PDB entry 6UTV | X-ray diffraction, 3.45 A resolution | chains CCC and FFF of the 9 polymer chains in the assembly

# Chain CCC
Molecule: DNA-directed RNA polymerase subunit beta
Source organism: Escherichia coli K-12
Notes: EC 2.7.7.6
UniProtKB: P0A8V2 (RPOB_ECOLI); numbering as in UniProt (aligned over 1-1342)
Amino-acid sequence (1342 residues; each row starts with the number of its first residue):
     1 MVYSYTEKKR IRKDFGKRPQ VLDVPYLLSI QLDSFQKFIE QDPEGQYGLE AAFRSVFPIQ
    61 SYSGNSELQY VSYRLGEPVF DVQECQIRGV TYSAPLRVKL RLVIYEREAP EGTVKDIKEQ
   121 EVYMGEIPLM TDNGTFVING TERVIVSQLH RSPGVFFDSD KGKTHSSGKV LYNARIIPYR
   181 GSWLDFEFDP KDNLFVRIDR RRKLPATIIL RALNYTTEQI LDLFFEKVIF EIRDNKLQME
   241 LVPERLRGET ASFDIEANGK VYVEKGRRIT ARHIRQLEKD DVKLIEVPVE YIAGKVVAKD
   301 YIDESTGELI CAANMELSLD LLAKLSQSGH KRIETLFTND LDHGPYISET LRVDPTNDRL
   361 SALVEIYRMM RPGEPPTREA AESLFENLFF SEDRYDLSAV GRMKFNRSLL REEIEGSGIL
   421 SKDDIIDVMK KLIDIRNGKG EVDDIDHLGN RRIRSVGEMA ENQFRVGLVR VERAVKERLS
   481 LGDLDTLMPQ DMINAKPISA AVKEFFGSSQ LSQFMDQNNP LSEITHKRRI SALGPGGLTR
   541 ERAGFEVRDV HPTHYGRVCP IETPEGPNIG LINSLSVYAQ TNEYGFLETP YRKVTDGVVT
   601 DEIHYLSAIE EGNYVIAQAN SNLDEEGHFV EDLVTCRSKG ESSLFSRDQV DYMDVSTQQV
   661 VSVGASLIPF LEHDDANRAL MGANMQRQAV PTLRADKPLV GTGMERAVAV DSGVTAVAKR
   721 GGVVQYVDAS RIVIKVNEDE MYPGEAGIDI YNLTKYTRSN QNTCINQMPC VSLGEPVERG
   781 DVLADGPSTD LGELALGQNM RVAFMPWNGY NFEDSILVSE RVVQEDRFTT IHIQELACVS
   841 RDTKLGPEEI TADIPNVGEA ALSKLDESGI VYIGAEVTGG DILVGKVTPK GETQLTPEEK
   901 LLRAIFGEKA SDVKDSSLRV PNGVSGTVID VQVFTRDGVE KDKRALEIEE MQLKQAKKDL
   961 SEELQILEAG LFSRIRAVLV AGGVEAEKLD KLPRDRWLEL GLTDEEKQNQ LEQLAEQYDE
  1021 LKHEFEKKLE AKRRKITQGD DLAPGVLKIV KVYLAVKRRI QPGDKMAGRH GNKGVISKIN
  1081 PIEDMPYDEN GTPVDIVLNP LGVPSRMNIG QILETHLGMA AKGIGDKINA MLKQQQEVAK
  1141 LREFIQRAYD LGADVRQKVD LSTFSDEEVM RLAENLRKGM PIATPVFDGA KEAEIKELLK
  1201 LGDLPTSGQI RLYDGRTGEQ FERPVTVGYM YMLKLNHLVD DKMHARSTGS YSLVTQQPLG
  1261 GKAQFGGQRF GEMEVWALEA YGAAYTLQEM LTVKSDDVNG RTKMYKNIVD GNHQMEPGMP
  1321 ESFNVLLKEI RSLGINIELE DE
Disordered / not traced: 1

# Chain FFF
Molecule: RNA polymerase sigma factor RpoS
Source organism: Escherichia coli K-12
UniProtKB: P13445 (RPOS_ECOLI); numbering as in UniProt (aligned over 1-328)
Amino-acid sequence (336 residues; numbered 1 to 336; the number before each row is that of its first residue):
     1 MGQNTLKVHD LNEDAEFDEN GVEVFDEKAL VEEEPSDNDL AEEELLSQGA TQRVLDATQL
    61 YLGEIGYSPL LTAEEEVYFA RRALRGDVAS RRRMIESNLR LVVKIARRYG NRGLALLDLI
   121 EEGNLGLIRA VEKFDPERGF RFSTYATWWI RQTIERAIMN QTRTIRLPIH IVKELNVYLR
   181 TARELSHKLD HEPSAEEIAE QLDKPVDDVS RMLRLNERIT SVDTPLGGDS EKALLDILAD
   241 EKENGPEDTT QDDDMKQSIV KWLFELNAKQ REVLARRFGL LGYEAATLED VGREIGLTRE
   301 RVRQIQVEGL RRLREILQTQ GLNIEALFLE HHHHHH
Disordered / not traced: 1-52, 330-336
Sequence notes: conflict Gly-2 (Ser in P13445), Glu-33 (Gln in P13445); expression tag (329-336)

# Chain CCC / chain FFF interface
Contacting residue pairs (75):
  Pro-95(CCC) with Asp-190(FFF)
  Val-122(CCC) with His-187(FFF)
  Tyr-123(CCC) with Ser-186(FFF); His-187(FFF), hydrogen bond (backbone-side chain); Asp-190(FFF), hydrogen bond (side chain-backbone)
  Glu-126(CCC) with Asp-190(FFF); His-191(FFF)
  Pro-372(CCC) with Val-54(FFF)
  Gly-373(CCC) with Val-54(FFF)
  Glu-477(CCC) with Arg-108(FFF), salt bridge
  Leu-481(CCC) with Arg-108(FFF)
  Gln-490(CCC) with His-187(FFF); Lys-188(FFF)
  Ile-493(CCC) with His-187(FFF)
  Ala-495(CCC) with His-187(FFF)
  Lys-496(CCC) with Arg-183(FFF)
  Arg-540(CCC) with Asp-229(FFF), salt bridge
  Asp-842(CCC) with Arg-214(FFF), hydrogen bond (backbone-side chain)
  Asn-856(CCC) with Phe-328(FFF); Leu-329(FFF), hydrogen bond (side chain-backbone)
  Gly-858(CCC) with Phe-328(FFF)
  Thr-896(CCC) with Lys-256(FFF)
  Pro-897(CCC) with Phe-278(FFF); Gly-279(FFF)
  Glu-898(CCC) with Lys-256(FFF); Ile-259(FFF); Leu-280(FFF)
  Lys-900(CCC) with Arg-277(FFF); Phe-278(FFF)
  Leu-901(CCC) with Phe-278(FFF), hydrophobic; Leu-280(FFF), hydrophobic; Leu-310(FFF), hydrophobic
  Leu-902(CCC) with Met-255(FFF), hydrophobic
  Ile-905(CCC) with Leu-310(FFF), hydrophobic; Leu-313(FFF), hydrophobic
  Phe-906(CCC) with Asn-323(FFF); Leu-327(FFF), hydrophobic
  Glu-908(CCC) with Leu-327(FFF)
  Arg-936(CCC) with Ser-210(FFF)
  Asp-937(CCC) with Glu-196(FFF)
  Asp-1041(CCC) with Ser-194(FFF), hydrogen bond
  Pro-1044(CCC) with Arg-214(FFF); Glu-217(FFF)
  Gly-1045(CCC) with Arg-214(FFF)
  Thr-1248(CCC) with Pro-246(FFF); Glu-247(FFF)
  Ser-1250(CCC) with Ala-239(FFF)
  Tyr-1251(CCC) with Ala-239(FFF); Asp-240(FFF), hydrogen bond (backbone-backbone); Pro-246(FFF)
  Ser-1252(CCC) with Leu-235(FFF); Leu-238(FFF); Asp-240(FFF)
  Leu-1253(CCC) with Leu-235(FFF), hydrophobic; Leu-238(FFF); Ala-239(FFF); Asp-240(FFF)
  Val-1254(CCC) with Leu-235(FFF), hydrophobic
  Gln-1256(CCC) with Asp-240(FFF); Glu-243(FFF)
  Leu-1259(CCC) with Asp-236(FFF); Ile-237(FFF); Leu-238(FFF)
  Gln-1264(CCC) with Lys-232(FFF); Ile-237(FFF)
  Val-1298(CCC) with Glu-243(FFF)
  Arg-1301(CCC) with Glu-243(FFF), salt bridge; Pro-246(FFF)
  Thr-1302(CCC) with Pro-246(FFF); Thr-249(FFF)
  Tyr-1305(CCC) with Pro-246(FFF), hydrophobic; Glu-247(FFF), hydrogen bond; Thr-250(FFF)
  Lys-1306(CCC) with Thr-250(FFF); Asp-253(FFF), salt bridge
Interface residues without a listed pair, chain CCC (51 interface residues in all): Pro-375, Arg-473, Asn-494, Glu-899, Ala-904, Gly-1249, Gly-1260
Interface residues without a listed pair, chain FFF (47 interface residues in all): Tyr-67, Asn-111, Ala-195, Gly-245, Leu-274, Leu-317, Ile-324

# Summary
51 residues of chain CCC and 47 residues of chain FFF are in contact, with 7 hydrogen bonds and 4 salt
bridges. Polar pairs include Glu-477(CCC)/Arg-108(FFF), Arg-540(CCC)/Asp-229(FFF) and
Arg-1301(CCC)/Glu-243(FFF).
Chain CCC is DNA-directed RNA polymerase subunit beta and chain FFF is RNA polymerase sigma factor RpoS, both
from Escherichia coli K-12; the structure, E. coli sigma-S transcription initiation complex with a 6-nt RNA
("Fresh" crystal soaked with CTP, UTP ..., was determined by X-ray diffraction, deposited together with 6UTW,
6UTX, 6UTY, 6UTZ, 6UU0, 6UU1 and 11 further entries.
